Entry 8DCV (X-ray diffraction, 2.00 A resolution); this record covers chain A.

[Chain A]
Name: Lysozyme C
Organism: Gallus gallus
Notes: EC 3.2.1.17
Reference sequence: P00698 (LYSC_CHICK); residues 1-129 here correspond to UniProt positions 19-147 (UniProt number = residue number + 18)
Sequence (129 residues; numbered 1 to 129; the number before each row is that of its first residue):
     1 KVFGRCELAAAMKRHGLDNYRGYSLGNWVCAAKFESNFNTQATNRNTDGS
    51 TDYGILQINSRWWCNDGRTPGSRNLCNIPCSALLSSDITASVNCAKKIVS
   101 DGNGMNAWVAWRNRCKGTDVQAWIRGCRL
Disulfide bonds: Cys6-Cys127, Cys30-Cys115, Cys64-Cys80, Cys76-Cys94
Bound ions: Na+: Ser60, Cys64, Ser72, Arg73
Small-molecule neighbours:
  - benzamidine (BEN): Lys33, Phe34, Glu35, Ser36, Asn37
  - 2-acetamido-2-deoxy-alpha-D-glucopyranose (NDG): Glu35, Asn46, Asp52, Gln57, Ile58, Asn59, Trp62, Trp63, Ile98, Ala107, Trp108, Val109
Curated features (UniProtKB/Swiss-Prot):
  - active site: Glu35, Asp52
  - binding site (substrate): Asp101

[Overview]
Chain A binds benzamidine and 2-acetamido-2-deoxy-alpha-D-glucopyranose. Ser60, Cys64, Ser72 and Arg73 form
the Na+ site. From UniProt: active-site residues Glu35 and Asp52 and substrate-binding residue Asp101.
Chain A is Lysozyme C (Gallus gallus); the structure, Lysozyme cluster 0043, NAG ligand, was determined by
X-ray diffraction (same publication as 8DCT, 8DCU and 8DCW).
